Entry 7BTO (electron microscopy, 3.97 A resolution); this record covers chains A and I of the 9 polymer chains in the assembly.

# Chain A
Name: Type I restriction enzyme EcoR124II M protein
Organism: Escherichia coli
Notes: EC 2.1.1.72
UniProt: P10484 (T1M1_ECOLX); residue numbers follow UniProt; this construct covers 1-520
Amino-acid sequence (520 residues; row label = number of the first residue in the row):
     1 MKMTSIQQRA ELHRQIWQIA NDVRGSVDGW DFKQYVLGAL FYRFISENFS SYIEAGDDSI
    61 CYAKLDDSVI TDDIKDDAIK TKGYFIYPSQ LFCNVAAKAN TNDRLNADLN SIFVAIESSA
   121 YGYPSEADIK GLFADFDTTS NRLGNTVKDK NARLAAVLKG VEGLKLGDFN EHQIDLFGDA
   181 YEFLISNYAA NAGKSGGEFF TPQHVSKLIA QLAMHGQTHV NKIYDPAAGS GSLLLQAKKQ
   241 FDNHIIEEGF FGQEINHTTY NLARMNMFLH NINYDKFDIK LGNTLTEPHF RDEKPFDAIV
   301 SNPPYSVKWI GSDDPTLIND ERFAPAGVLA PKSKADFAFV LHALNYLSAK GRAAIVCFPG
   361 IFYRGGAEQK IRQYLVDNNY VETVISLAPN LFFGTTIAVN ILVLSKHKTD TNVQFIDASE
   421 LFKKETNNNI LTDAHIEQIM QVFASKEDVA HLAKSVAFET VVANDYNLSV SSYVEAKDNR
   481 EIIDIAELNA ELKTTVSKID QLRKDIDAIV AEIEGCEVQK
Unresolved in the structure: 1-10, 56-70, 168-173, 190-199, 511-520
Swiss-Prot annotation at these positions:
  - region: Glu481 to Val510 (C-terminal tail)
  - binding site (S-adenosyl-L-methionine): Glu198 to Gln203, Ser230 to Ser232, Glu254

# Chain I
Name: Type-1 restriction enzyme EcoR124II specificity protein
Organism: Escherichia coli
UniProt: P10485 (T1S1_ECOLX); residue numbers follow UniProt; this construct covers 1-404
Amino-acid sequence (404 residues; row label = number of the first residue in the row):
     1 MSEMSYLEKL LDGVEVEWLP LGEITKYEQP TKYLVKAKDY HDTYTIPVLT AGKTFILGYT
    61 NETHGIYQAS KAPVIIFDDF TTANKWVDFD FKAKSSAMKM VTSCDDNKTL LKYVYYWLNT
   121 LPSEFAEGDH KRQWISNYSQ KKIPIPCPDN PEKSLAIQSE IVRILDKFTA LTAELTAELN
   181 MRKKQYNYYR DQLLSFKEGE VEWKTLGEIG KWYGGGTPSK NKIEFWENGS IPWISPKDMG
   241 RTLVDSSEDY ITEEAVLHSS TKLIPANSIA IVVRSSILDK VLPSALIKVP ATLNQDMKAV
   301 IPHENILVKY IYHMIGSRGS DILRAAKKTG GSVASIDSKK LFSFKIPVPN INEQQRIVEI
   361 LDKFDTLTNS ITEGLPREIE LRQKQYEYYR DLLFSFPKPE TVSN
Unresolved in the structure: 1-12, 397-404

# How chain A and chain I interact
Contacting residue pairs (35; chain A residue first):
  Phe362(A) with Arg132(I)
  Ser386(A) with His130(I)
  Ala418(A) with Asp129(I)
  Val470(A) with Arg132(I)
  Tyr473(A) with Glu127(I); His130(I)
  Val474(A) with Glu127(I)
  Glu475(A) with Ser123(I), hydrogen bond; Glu124(I); Glu127(I), hydrogen bond (backbone-side chain)
  Ala476(A) with Glu127(I), hydrogen bond (backbone-side chain)
  Arg480(A) with Asp391(I)
  Glu481(A) with Lys384(I), salt bridge; Tyr388(I)
  Ile483(A) with Tyr388(I), hydrophobic; Tyr389(I)
  Glu487(A) with Tyr389(I), hydrogen bond
  Asn489(A) with Leu381(I)
  Lys493(A) with Glu373(I); Arg377(I)
  Thr494(A) with Glu378(I); Arg382(I)
  Val496(A) with Glu373(I)
  Ser497(A) with Leu367(I)
  Asp500(A) with Leu367(I); Glu373(I)
  Gln501(A) with Arg182(I), hydrogen bond; Leu367(I)
  Arg503(A) with Lys363(I)
  Lys504(A) with Arg182(I); Phe364(I)
  Asp507(A) with Tyr189(I), hydrogen bond (backbone-side chain); Ile360(I); Lys363(I), salt bridge; Phe364(I)
Interface residues without a listed pair, chain A (27 interface residues in all): Ile397, Lys477, Asp478, Ala486, Ala490
Interface residues without a listed pair, chain I (29 interface residues in all): Pro122, Ala126, Lys131, Trp134, Glu178, Thr372, Leu375, Gln385

# Overview
Chain A and chain I form an interface of 27 and 29 residues respectively; the contacts include 6 hydrogen
bonds and 2 salt bridges. Polar pairs include Glu481(A)-Lys384(I), Asp507(A)-Lys363(I) and
Glu475(A)-Ser123(I). UniProt lists 10 S-adenosyl-L-methionine-binding residues on chain A.
Chain A is Type I restriction enzyme EcoR124II M protein and chain I is Type-1 restriction enzyme EcoR124II
specificity protein, both from Escherichia coli; the structure, EcoR124I-ArdA in the Translocation State, was
determined by electron microscopy (same publication as 7BST, 7BTP, 7BTQ and 7BTR).
